7X7T - chains B and A of the 7 polymer chains in the assembly; structure by electron microscopy, 3.48 A resolution.

[Chain B]
Name: X17 light chain
From: Mus musculus
Sequence (107 residues; row label = number of the first residue in the row):
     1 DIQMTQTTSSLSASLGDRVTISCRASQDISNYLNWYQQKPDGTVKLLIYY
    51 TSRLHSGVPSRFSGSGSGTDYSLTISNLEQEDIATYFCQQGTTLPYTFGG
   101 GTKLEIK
Disulfide bonds: Cys23-Cys88

[Chain A]
Name: X17 heavy chain
From: Mus musculus
Sequence (119 residues; numbered 1 to 119; the number before each row is that of its first residue):
     1 QVQLQQSGAELARPGASVKLSCKASGYTFTFYWMQWLKQRPGQGLEWIGA
    51 IYPGDGDTRYTQRFKDKATLTADKSSSTAYIQLSSLASEDSAVYYCAGGE
   101 YDNYGFDYWGQGTTLTVSS
Disulfide bonds: Cys22-Cys96

[Chain B / chain A interface]
Residue-residue contacts (26):
  Tyr32(B) with Asn103(A)
  Asn34(B) with Gly105(A)
  Tyr36(B) with Phe106(A); Trp109(A), hydrophobic
  Gln38(B) with Gln39(A), hydrogen bond; Tyr95(A), hydrogen bond
  Gly42(B) with Tyr95(A), hydrogen bond (backbone-side chain); Gln111(A)
  Val44(B) with Trp109(A)
  Leu46(B) with Tyr104(A); Gly105(A); Phe106(A)
  Tyr49(B) with Tyr104(A)
  Tyr50(B) with Tyr104(A), hydrophobic
  Phe87(B) with Gly44(A); Leu45(A)
  Gln89(B) with Phe106(A)
  Leu94(B) with Arg59(A)
  Pro95(B) with Trp47(A), hydrophobic; Thr61(A)
  Tyr96(B) with Trp47(A)
  Phe98(B) with Leu37(A), hydrophobic; Leu45(A); Phe106(A), hydrophobic
  Gly99(B) with Gly44(A)
  Gly100(B) with Gly44(A)
Other interface residues (no listed pair), chain B (20 interface residues in all): Lys45, Leu54, Ser56
Other interface residues (no listed pair), chain A (17 interface residues in all): Gln35, Gln43, Asp107

[In short]
The interface between chain B and chain A involves 20 residues on one side and 17 on the other, with 3
hydrogen bonds. Among the polar pairs are Gln38(B)-Gln39(A), Gln38(B)-Tyr95(A) and Gly42(B)-Tyr95(A).
Chain B is X17 light chain and chain A is X17 heavy chain, both from Mus musculus; the structure, Cryo-EM
structure of SARS-CoV-2 spike protein in complex with three nAbs X01, X10 and X17, was determined by electron
microscopy together with 7X7U and 7X7V from the same study.
